Entry 4IHY (X-ray diffraction, 2.90 A resolution); this record covers chains A and B of the 4 polymer chains in the assembly.

# Chain A (and B)
Name: DNA-binding protein fis
From: Escherichia coli
Notes: chain B of this document is another copy of the same molecule, construct and numbering; everything in this record applies to it too
UniProtKB: C9QXL3 (C9QXL3_ECOD1); residues 1-98 here = UniProt positions 1-98
Amino-acid sequence (98 residues; each row starts with the number of its first residue):
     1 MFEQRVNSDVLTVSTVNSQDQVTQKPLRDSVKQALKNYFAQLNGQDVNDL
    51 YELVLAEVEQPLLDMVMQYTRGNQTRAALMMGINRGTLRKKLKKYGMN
Unresolved in the structure: 1-7 (chain B: fully traced)
Reported in the primary citation:
  - binding site for 27-bp DNA Strand A: Lys90
  - mutagenesis - K90A: unchanged binding to F1
  - mutagenesis - K90A (10-fold): decreased binding to F27
  - mutagenesis - K90A (9-fold): decreased binding to F30
  - mutagenesis - K90A: abolished binding to non-specific DNA

# Interface between chain A and chain B
Pairs across the interface (92; chain A residue first):
  Val10(A) - Tyr38(B)
  Val10(A) - Leu53(B)  hydrophobic
  Leu11(A) - Ala34(B)
  Leu11(A) - Val54(B)  hydrophobic
  Leu11(A) - Glu57(B)
  Thr12(A) - Ala34(B)
  Val13(A) - Ser30(B)
  Val13(A) - Ala34(B)  hydrophobic
  Ser14(A) - Gln33(B)
  Pro26(A) - Glu57(B)
  Leu27(A) - Ser30(B)
  Leu27(A) - Val31(B)
  Leu27(A) - Ala34(B)  hydrophobic
  Leu27(A) - Glu57(B)
  Arg28(A) - Glu57(B)  salt bridge
  Arg28(A) - Pro61(B)
  Ser30(A) - Val13(B)
  Ser30(A) - Leu27(B)
  Ser30(A) - Ser30(B)
  Val31(A) - Val58(B)  hydrophobic
  Lys32(A) - Asp64(B)
  Lys32(A) - Met65(B)
  Gln33(A) - Val13(B)
  Gln33(A) - Ser14(B)  hydrogen bond (side chain-backbone)
  Ala34(A) - Thr12(B)
  Ala34(A) - Leu27(B)  hydrophobic
  Leu35(A) - Leu11(B)  hydrophobic
  Leu35(A) - Leu62(B)  hydrophobic
  Leu35(A) - Met65(B)  hydrophobic
  Lys36(A) - Met65(B)
  Asn37(A) - Thr12(B)
  Tyr38(A) - Val10(B)  hydrophobic
  Tyr38(A) - Leu11(B)  hydrophobic
  Phe39(A) - Met65(B)  hydrophobic
  Phe39(A) - Tyr69(B)  hydrophobic
  Phe39(A) - Met80(B)  hydrophobic
  Gln41(A) - Arg5(B)
  Leu42(A) - Tyr69(B)
  Val47(A) - Met80(B)
  Asn48(A) - Leu79(B)
  Asn48(A) - Met80(B)
  Asn48(A) - Gly82(B)
  Asp49(A) - Met80(B)
  Asp49(A) - Met81(B)
  Asp49(A) - Gly82(B)
  Leu50(A) - Leu62(B)  hydrophobic
  Leu50(A) - Val66(B)  hydrophobic
  Leu50(A) - Met80(B)  hydrogen bond (backbone-backbone)
  Leu50(A) - Met81(B)  hydrogen bond (backbone-backbone)
  Tyr51(A) - Leu55(B)
  Tyr51(A) - Glu59(B)  hydrogen bond
  Tyr51(A) - Leu62(B)  hydrophobic
  Tyr51(A) - Met81(B)  hydrogen bond (backbone-backbone)
  Tyr51(A) - Ile83(B)  hydrophobic
  Tyr51(A) - Lys91(B)
  Leu53(A) - Val10(B)  hydrophobic
  Val54(A) - Leu11(B)  hydrophobic
  Val54(A) - Val58(B)  hydrophobic
  Val54(A) - Leu62(B)  hydrophobic
  Leu55(A) - Tyr51(B)
  Glu57(A) - Asn7(B)
  Glu57(A) - Ser8(B)
  Glu57(A) - Arg28(B)  salt bridge
  Val58(A) - Val31(B)  hydrophobic
  Val58(A) - Val54(B)  hydrophobic
  Val58(A) - Val58(B)  hydrophobic
  Glu59(A) - Tyr51(B)  hydrogen bond
  Gln60(A) - Arg28(B)  hydrogen bond
  Pro61(A) - Arg28(B)
  Pro61(A) - Val31(B)  hydrophobic
  Pro61(A) - Leu35(B)
  Leu62(A) - Leu35(B)  hydrophobic
  Leu62(A) - Leu50(B)  hydrophobic
  Leu62(A) - Tyr51(B)  hydrophobic
  Asp64(A) - Lys32(B)
  Met65(A) - Lys32(B)
  Met65(A) - Phe39(B)
  Val66(A) - Leu50(B)  hydrophobic
  Tyr69(A) - Phe39(B)  hydrophobic
  Leu79(A) - Val47(B)
  Leu79(A) - Asn48(B)
  Met80(A) - Phe39(B)  hydrophobic
  Met80(A) - Val47(B)
  Met80(A) - Asn48(B)
  Met80(A) - Asp49(B)  hydrogen bond (backbone-backbone)
  Met80(A) - Leu50(B)  hydrogen bond (backbone-backbone)
  Met81(A) - Asp49(B)
  Met81(A) - Leu50(B)
  Met81(A) - Tyr51(B)  hydrogen bond (backbone-backbone)
  Gly82(A) - Asn48(B)
  Ile83(A) - Tyr51(B)  hydrophobic
  Lys91(A) - Tyr51(B)
Other interface residues (no listed pair), chain A (48 interface residues in all): Val16, Gln24, Gly44, Glu52
Other interface residues (no listed pair), chain B (46 interface residues in all): Val16, Gln24, Asn37, Leu42, Glu52

# Summary
48 residues of chain A face 46 of chain B across their interface, with 10 hydrogen bonds and 2 salt bridges.
Polar pairs include Arg28(A)-Glu57(B), Gln33(A)-Ser14(B) and Tyr51(A)-Glu59(B). The paper reports a binding
site for 27-bp DNA Strand A at Lys90(A); K90A of chain A reduces binding to F27.
Chain A and chain B are both DNA-binding protein fis (Escherichia coli); the structure, Crystal structure of
Fis bound to 27bp Inosine substituted DNA F29-dI (AAATTTGTTTGIICICTGAGCAAATTT), was determined by X-ray
diffraction together with 4IHV, 4IHW and 4IHX from the same study.
